1JWM - chains B and C of the 4 polymer chains in the assembly; structure by X-ray diffraction, 2.70 A resolution.

Chain B:
Molecule: HLA class II histocompatibility antigen, DR-1 beta chain
Organism: Homo sapiens
UniProt: P04229 (2B11_HUMAN); residues 1-190 here correspond to UniProt positions 30-219 (UniProt number = residue number + 29)
Chain sequence (190 residues; row label = number of the first residue in the row):
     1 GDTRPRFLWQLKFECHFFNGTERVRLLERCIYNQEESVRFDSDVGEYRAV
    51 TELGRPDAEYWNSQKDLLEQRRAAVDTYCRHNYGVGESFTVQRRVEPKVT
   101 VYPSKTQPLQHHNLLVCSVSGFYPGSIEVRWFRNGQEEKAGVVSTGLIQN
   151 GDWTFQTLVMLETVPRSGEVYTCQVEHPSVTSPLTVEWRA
Disordered / not traced: 108-110
Disulfides: C15-C79, C117-C173

Chain C:
Molecule: HA peptide
Chain sequence (13 residues; each row starts with the number of its first residue):
   306 PKYVKQNTLKLAT

Interface between chain B and chain C:
Contacting residue pairs (29):
  L11(B) - T313(C)
  F13(B) - Q311(C)
  E28(B) - L314(C)
  Y47(B) - L314(C)
  P56(B) - A317(C)
  D57(B) - L316(C)
  D57(B) - A317(C)  hydrogen bond (side chain-backbone)
  Y60(B) - A317(C)  hydrophobic
  W61(B) - L314(C)
  W61(B) - K315(C)  hydrogen bond (side chain-backbone)
  W61(B) - L316(C)  hydrophobic
  L67(B) - L314(C)  hydrophobic
  Q70(B) - Q311(C)  hydrogen bond
  R71(B) - Q311(C)
  R71(B) - N312(C)  hydrogen bond (side chain-backbone)
  R71(B) - L314(C)
  A74(B) - Q311(C)
  Y78(B) - V309(C)
  Y78(B) - K310(C)
  Y78(B) - Q311(C)
  H81(B) - K307(C)  hydrogen bond (side chain-backbone)
  H81(B) - V309(C)
  N82(B) - Y308(C)
  N82(B) - V309(C)  hydrogen bond (side chain-backbone)
  V85(B) - P306(C)
  V85(B) - K307(C)
  V85(B) - Y308(C)  hydrophobic
  G86(B) - Y308(C)
  F89(B) - Y308(C)
Other interface residues (no listed pair), chain B (20 interface residues in all): W9, L26

Summary:
20 residues of chain B face 12 of chain C across their interface, with 6 hydrogen bonds. Polar contacts
include D57(B)-A317(C), W61(B)-K315(C) and Q70(B)-Q311(C).
Here chain B is HLA class II histocompatibility antigen, DR-1 beta chain (Homo sapiens) and chain C is HA
peptide. Entry 1JWM (Crystal Structure of the Complex of the MHC Class II Molecule HLA-DR1(HA peptide 306-318)
with the ...) was determined by X-ray diffraction (same publication as 1JWS and 1JWU).
